Entry 2IY5 (X-ray diffraction, 3.10 A resolution); this record covers chains A and T of the 3 polymer chains in the assembly.

Chain A:
Molecule: Phenylalanyl-tRNA synthetase alpha chain
Source organism: Thermus thermophilus
Notes: EC 6.1.1.20
UniProtKB: P27001 (SYFA_THETH); residues 1-350 here = UniProt positions 1-350
Sequence (350 residues; numbered 1 to 350; the number before each row is that of its first residue):
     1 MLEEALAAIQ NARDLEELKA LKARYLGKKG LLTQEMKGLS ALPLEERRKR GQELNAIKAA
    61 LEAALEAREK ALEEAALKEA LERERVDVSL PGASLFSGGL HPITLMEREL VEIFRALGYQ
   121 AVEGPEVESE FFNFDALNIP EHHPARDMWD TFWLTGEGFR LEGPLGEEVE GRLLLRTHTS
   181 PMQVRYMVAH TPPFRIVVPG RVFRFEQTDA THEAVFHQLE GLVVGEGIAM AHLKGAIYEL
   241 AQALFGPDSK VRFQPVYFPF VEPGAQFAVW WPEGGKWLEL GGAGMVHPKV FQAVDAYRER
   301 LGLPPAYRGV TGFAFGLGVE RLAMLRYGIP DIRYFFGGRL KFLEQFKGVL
Disordered / not traced: 1-14
Small-molecule neighbours: tRNA (FYA; adenosine-5'-[phenylalaninol-phosphate]): Met148, Trp149, His178, Ser180, Gln183, Arg204, Glu206, Thr211, His212, Glu213, Phe216, Gln218, Glu220, Phe258, Phe260, Val261, Glu279, Leu280, Gly281, Gly282, Ala283, Gly284, Ala314, Phe315, Gly316, Leu317, Gly318, Glu320, Arg321, Ile332

Chain T:
Molecule: TRNAPHE
Source organism: Thermus thermophilus
Sequence (76 nucleotides; numbered 1 to 76; the number before each row is that of its first residue):
     1 GCCGAGGUAG CUCAGUUGGU AGAGCAUGCG ACUGAAAAUC GCAGUGUCCG CGGUUCGAUU
    61 CCGCGCCUCG GCACCA

How chain A and chain T interact:
Pairs across the interface - 24 pairs, chain A then chain T:
  Glu17(A) - G28(T)  hydrogen bond to the sugar
  Glu17(A) - C29(T)  phosphate contact
  Leu21(A) - G28(T)  base contact
  Leu21(A) - C42(T)  base contact
  Leu21(A) - A43(T)  sugar contact
  Ala23(A) - A43(T)  phosphate contact
  Ala23(A) - G44(T)  phosphate contact
  Arg24(A) - A43(T)  hydrogen bond to the phosphate
  Arg24(A) - G44(T)  salt bridge to the phosphate
  Tyr25(A) - C42(T)  hydrogen bond to the sugar
  Tyr25(A) - A43(T)  phosphate contact
  Gln34(A) - C56(T)  hydrogen bond to the sugar
  Glu35(A) - G19(T)  base contact
  Leu39(A) - G19(T)  base contact
  Leu42(A) - C56(T)  base contact
  Pro43(A) - C56(T)  base contact
  Glu46(A) - C56(T)  phosphate contact
  Arg50(A) - C56(T)  sugar contact
  Glu53(A) - C56(T)  sugar contact
  Leu54(A) - C56(T)  hydrogen bond to the sugar
  Leu54(A) - G57(T)  phosphate contact
  Ile57(A) - G57(T)  sugar contact
  Leu65(A) - U45(T)  phosphate contact
  Glu69(A) - G46(T)  phosphate contact
Also at the interface, not in a pair above, chain A (19 interface residues in all): Ala20, Gly51

Summary:
19 residues of chain A and 10 residues of chain T are in contact, with 5 hydrogen bonds and 1 salt bridge.
Polar contacts include Glu17(A)-G28(T), Tyr25(A)-C42(T) and Gln34(A)-C56(T). Chain A binds tRNA.
Here chain A is Phenylalanyl-tRNA synthetase alpha chain and chain T is TRNAPHE, both from Thermus
thermophilus. Entry 2IY5 (PHENYLALANYL-TRNA SYNTHETASE FROM THERMUS THERMOPHILUS complexed with tRNA and a
phenylalanyl-adenylate analog) was determined by X-ray diffraction.
